Entry 1XNS (X-ray diffraction, 2.80 A resolution); this record covers chains D and B of the 4 polymer chains in the assembly.

[Chain D]
Molecule: loxP DNA
Sequence (34 nucleotides; each row starts with the number of its first residue):
     2 ATAACTTCGT ATAGCATACA TTATACGAAG TTAT

[Chain B]
Name: Recombinase CRE
From: Enterobacteria phage P1
Reference sequence: P06956 (RECR_BPP1); residues 20-343 here = UniProt positions 20-343
Amino-acid sequence (324 residues; each row starts with the number of its first residue):
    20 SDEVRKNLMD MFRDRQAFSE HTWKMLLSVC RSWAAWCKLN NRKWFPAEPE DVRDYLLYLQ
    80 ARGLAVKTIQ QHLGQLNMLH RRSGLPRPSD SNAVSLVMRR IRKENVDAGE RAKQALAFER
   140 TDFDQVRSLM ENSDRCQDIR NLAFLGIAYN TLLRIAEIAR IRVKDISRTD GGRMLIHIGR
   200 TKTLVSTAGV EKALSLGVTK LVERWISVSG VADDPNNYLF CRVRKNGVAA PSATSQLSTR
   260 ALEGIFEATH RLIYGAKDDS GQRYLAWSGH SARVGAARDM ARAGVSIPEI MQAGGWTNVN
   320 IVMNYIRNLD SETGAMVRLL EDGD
Unresolved in the structure: 342-343
Curated features (UniProtKB/Swiss-Prot):
  - active site: Arg173, His289, Arg292, Trp315, Tyr324 (O-(3'-phospho-DNA)-tyrosine intermediate)

[How chain D and chain B interact]
Contacting residue pairs - 49 pairs, chain D then chain B:
  DT18(D) - Arg121(B)  phosphate contact
  DA19(D) - Gln89(B)  phosphate contact
  DA19(D) - Arg118(B)  salt bridge to the phosphate
  DA19(D) - Arg121(B)  salt bridge to the phosphate
  DC20(D) - Arg106(B)  salt bridge to the phosphate
  DC20(D) - Ser108(B)  phosphate contact
  DA21(D) - Arg100(B)  salt bridge to the phosphate
  DA21(D) - Arg106(B)  salt bridge to the phosphate
  DT22(D) - Phe37(B)  phosphate contact
  DT22(D) - Thr41(B)  sugar contact
  DT22(D) - Gly93(B)  base contact
  DT22(D) - Met97(B)  phosphate contact
  DT22(D) - Arg100(B)  salt bridge to the phosphate
  DT22(D) - Arg101(B)  salt bridge to the phosphate
  DT23(D) - Phe37(B)  phosphate contact
  DT23(D) - Ser38(B)  hydrogen bond to the phosphate
  DT23(D) - Thr41(B)  hydrogen bond to the phosphate
  DT23(D) - Gln90(B)  hydrogen bond to the base
  DT23(D) - Gln94(B)  base contact
  DT23(D) - Lys201(B)  base contact
  DA24(D) - Ser38(B)  hydrogen bond to the phosphate
  DA24(D) - His40(B)  salt bridge to the phosphate
  DA24(D) - Met44(B)  base contact
  DA24(D) - Arg199(B)  salt bridge to the phosphate
  DA24(D) - Thr200(B)  phosphate contact
  DA24(D) - Lys201(B)  sugar contact
  DT25(D) - His40(B)  base contact
  DT25(D) - Arg173(B)  phosphate contact
  DT25(D) - Ile174(B)  hydrogen bond to the phosphate
  DT25(D) - Ala175(B)  hydrogen bond to the phosphate
  DT25(D) - Glu262(B)  sugar contact
  DT25(D) - His289(B)  sugar contact
  DA26(D) - Glu262(B)  phosphate contact
  DA26(D) - Arg282(B)  hydrogen bond to the sugar
  DA26(D) - Tyr283(B)  sugar contact
  DA26(D) - Ser287(B)  hydrogen bond to the phosphate
  DA26(D) - Gly288(B)  hydrogen bond to the phosphate
  DA26(D) - His289(B)  hydrogen bond to the phosphate
  DC27(D) - Arg259(B)  base contact
  DC27(D) - Glu262(B)  base contact
  DC27(D) - Arg282(B)  phosphate contact
  DC27(D) - Tyr283(B)  hydrogen bond to the phosphate
  DC27(D) - Ser287(B)  phosphate contact
  DG28(D) - Arg259(B)  hydrogen bond to the base
  DG28(D) - Lys276(B)  salt bridge to the phosphate
  DT33(D) - Arg243(B)  hydrogen bond to the base
  DA34(D) - Arg243(B)  sugar contact
  DT35(D) - Lys244(B)  hydrogen bond to the base
  DT35(D) - Asn245(B)  hydrogen bond to the phosphate
Other interface residues (no listed pair), chain D (15 interface residues in all): DA29
Other interface residues (no listed pair), chain B (36 interface residues in all): Ala36, Asn96, Ala134

[Summary]
The interface between chain D and chain B involves 15 residues on one side and 36 on the other, with 15
hydrogen bonds and 10 salt bridges. Among the polar pairs are DT23(D)-Gln90(B), DG28(D)-Arg259(B) and
DT33(D)-Arg243(B). UniProt lists 5 active-site residues on chain B.
Chain D is loxP DNA and chain B is Recombinase CRE (Enterobacteria phage P1); the structure, Peptide trapped
Holliday junction intermediate in Cre-loxP recombination, was determined by X-ray diffraction together with
1XO0 from the same study.
